5LCH - chain A; structure by X-ray diffraction, 1.94 A resolution.

# Chain A
Name: Metallo-beta-lactamase VIM-2
From: Pseudomonas aeruginosa
UniProt: Q9K2N0 (Q9K2N0_PSEAI); residue numbers follow UniProt; this construct covers 1-266
Chain sequence (266 residues; row label = number of the first residue in the row):
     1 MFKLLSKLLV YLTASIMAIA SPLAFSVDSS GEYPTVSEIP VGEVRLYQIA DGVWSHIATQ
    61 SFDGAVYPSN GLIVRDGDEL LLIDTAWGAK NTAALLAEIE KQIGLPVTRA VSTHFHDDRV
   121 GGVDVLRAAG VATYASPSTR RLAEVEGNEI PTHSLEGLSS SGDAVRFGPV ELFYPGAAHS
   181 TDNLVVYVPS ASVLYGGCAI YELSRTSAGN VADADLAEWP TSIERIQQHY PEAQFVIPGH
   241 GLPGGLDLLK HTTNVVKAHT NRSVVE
Disordered / not traced: 1-32, 263-266
Bound ions: Zn2+ site 1: His114, His116, His179; Zn2+ site 2: Asp118, Cys198, His240
Small-molecule neighbours: 6TU ((1S)-2-(3-methoxyphenyl)-3-oxidanylidene-1-prop-2-enyl-1H-isoindole-4-carboxylic acid): Phe62, Tyr67, Pro68, Trp87, His116, Asp117, Asp118, His179, Tyr201, Arg205, Gly209, Asn210, Asp213, His240

# Overview
Bound to chain A: compound 6TU. The Zn2+ site 1 is built by His114, His116 and His179. Asp118, Cys198 and
His240 coordinate Zn2+ site 2.
Chain A is Metallo-beta-lactamase VIM-2 (Pseudomonas aeruginosa); the structure, VIM-2 metallo-beta-lactamase
in complex with (S)-1-allyl-2-(3-methoxyphenyl)-3-oxoisoindoline-4-carboxylic acid (compound 42), was
determined by X-ray diffraction together with 5LCA, 5LCF, 5LE1 and 5LM6 from the same study.
